3W3G - chains A and B; structure by X-ray diffraction, 2.30 A resolution.

# Chain A (and B)
Protein: Toll-like receptor 8
From: Homo sapiens
Notes: fragment: Topological domain; chain B of this document is another copy of the same molecule, construct and numbering; everything in this record applies to it too
Reference sequence: Q9NR97 (TLR8_HUMAN); numbering as in UniProt (aligned over 27-827)
Sequence (811 residues; row label = number of the first residue in the row):
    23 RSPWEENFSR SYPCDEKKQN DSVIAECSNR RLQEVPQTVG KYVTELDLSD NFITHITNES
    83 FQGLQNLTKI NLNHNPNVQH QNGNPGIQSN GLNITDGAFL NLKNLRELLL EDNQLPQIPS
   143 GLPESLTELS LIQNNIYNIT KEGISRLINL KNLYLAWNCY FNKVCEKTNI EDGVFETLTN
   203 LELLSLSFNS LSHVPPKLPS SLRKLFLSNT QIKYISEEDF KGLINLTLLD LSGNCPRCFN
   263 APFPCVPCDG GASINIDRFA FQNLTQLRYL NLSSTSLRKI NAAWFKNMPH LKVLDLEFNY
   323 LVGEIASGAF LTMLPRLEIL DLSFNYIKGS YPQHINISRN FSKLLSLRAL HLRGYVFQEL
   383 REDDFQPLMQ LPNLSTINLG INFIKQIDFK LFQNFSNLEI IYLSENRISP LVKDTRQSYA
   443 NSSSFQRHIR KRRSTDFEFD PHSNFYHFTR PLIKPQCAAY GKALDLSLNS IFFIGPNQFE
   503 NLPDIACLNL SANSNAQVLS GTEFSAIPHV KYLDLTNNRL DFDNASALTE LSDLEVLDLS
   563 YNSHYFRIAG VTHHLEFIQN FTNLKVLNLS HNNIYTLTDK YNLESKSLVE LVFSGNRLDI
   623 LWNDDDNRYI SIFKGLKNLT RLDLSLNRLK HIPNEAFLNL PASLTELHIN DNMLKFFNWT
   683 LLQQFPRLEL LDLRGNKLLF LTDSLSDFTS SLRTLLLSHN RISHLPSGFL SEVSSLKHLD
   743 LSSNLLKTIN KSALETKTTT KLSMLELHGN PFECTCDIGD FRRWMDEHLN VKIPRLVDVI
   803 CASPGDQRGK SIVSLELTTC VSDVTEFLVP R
Unresolved in the structure: 23-31, 101-111, 436-460, 820-833 (chain B: 23-31, 100-112, 436-460, 732-735, 817-833)
Differences from the reference sequence: expression tag (23-26, 828-833)
Curated features (UniProtKB/Swiss-Prot):
  - glycosylation (N-linked (GlcNAc...) asparagine): N29, N42, N80, N88, N115, N160, N247, N285, N293, N358, N362, N395, N416, N443, N511, N546, N582, N590, N640, N680 and 1 more in UniProt
  - natural variant: P432 (P432L: In IMD98), F494 (F494L: In IMD98), G572 (G572D: In IMD98; G572V: In IMD98)
  - mutagenesis: Y348 (Y348A: Abolishes activation of NF-kappa-B; Y348A: Abolishes responses to both ssRNA and chemical ligands), V378 (V378A: Increases activation of NF-kappa-B), F405 (F405A: Abolishes activation of NF-kappa-B; F405A: Abolishes responses to both ssRNA and chemical ligands), R452 to R455 (Monomeric and inactive), V520 (V520A: Strongly decreases activation of NF-kappa-B), D543 (D543A: Abolishes activation of NF-kappa-B; D543A: Abolishes responses to both ssRNA and chemical ligands), T574 (T574A: Abolishes responses to both ssRNA and chemical ligands; T574A: Strongly decreases activation of NF-kappa-B)
Disulfide bonds: C36-C49, C181-C187, C257-C270, C260-C267, C479-C509, C776-C803
Glycans and other covalent adducts: N-acetylglucosamine (NAG) linked to N293, N395, N416, N546, N582, N640, N680; glycan linked to N511, N590

# How chain A and chain B interact
Residue-residue contacts (44; chain A residue first):
  C260(A) with F568(B); R569(B); I570(B), hydrophobic
  F261(A) with Y567(B)
  N262(A) with Y567(B), hydrogen bond (backbone-backbone)
  P266(A) with A571(B), hydrophobic
  C267(A) with R569(B); I570(B); A571(B), hydrogen bond (backbone-backbone)
  V268(A) with A571(B)
  P269(A) with I570(B)
  Y348(A) with F568(B)
  G351(A) with F495(B)
  S352(A) with F495(B)
  Y353(A) with P432(B); V434(B); F494(B)
  V378(A) with F494(B), hydrophobic
  F405(A) with F494(B), hydrophobic
  K407(A) with R429(B); S431(B)
  R429(A) with R429(B), hydrogen bond (backbone-side chain); S492(B)
  S431(A) with K407(B); R429(B)
  V434(A) with Y353(B)
  S492(A) with R429(B), hydrogen bond
  F494(A) with Y353(B); V378(B), hydrophobic; F405(B), hydrophobic
  F495(A) with G351(B)
  Y567(A) with F261(B); N262(B), hydrogen bond (backbone-backbone)
  F568(A) with C260(B); F261(B), hydrophobic; Y348(B)
  R569(A) with C260(B)
  I570(A) with C260(B), hydrophobic; C267(B); P269(B)
  A571(A) with P266(B), hydrophobic; C267(B), hydrogen bond (backbone-backbone); V268(B)
  D628(A) with K185(B), salt bridge
Interface residues without a listed pair, chain A (30 interface residues in all): F183, K185, Q380, P432
Interface residues without a listed pair, chain B (30 interface residues in all): F183, S352, Q380, D628

# Overview
Chain A and chain B each contribute 30 residues to their interface, with 6 hydrogen bonds and 1 salt bridge.
Polar pairs include D628(A)-K185(B), R429(A)-R429(B) and S492(A)-R429(B). N-acetylglucosamine is covalently
linked to N293(A), N395(A), N416(A), N546(A), N582(A) and N640(A) and 1 more.
Chain A and chain B are both Toll-like receptor 8 (Homo sapiens); the structure, Crystal structure of human
TLR8 (unliganded form), was determined by X-ray diffraction together with 3W3J, 3W3K, 3W3L, 3W3M and 3W3N from
the same study.
